Entry 9CQ5 (X-ray diffraction, 2.50 A resolution); this record covers chains C and D of the 16 polymer chains in the assembly.

[Chain C (and D)]
Name: Ribulose bisphosphate carboxylase large chain
Organism: Spinacia oleracea
Notes: EC 4.1.1.39; chain D of this document is another copy of the same molecule, construct and numbering; everything in this record applies to it too
UniProtKB: P00875 (RBL_SPIOL); residue numbers follow UniProt; this construct covers 1-475
Chain sequence (475 residues; each row starts with the number of its first residue):
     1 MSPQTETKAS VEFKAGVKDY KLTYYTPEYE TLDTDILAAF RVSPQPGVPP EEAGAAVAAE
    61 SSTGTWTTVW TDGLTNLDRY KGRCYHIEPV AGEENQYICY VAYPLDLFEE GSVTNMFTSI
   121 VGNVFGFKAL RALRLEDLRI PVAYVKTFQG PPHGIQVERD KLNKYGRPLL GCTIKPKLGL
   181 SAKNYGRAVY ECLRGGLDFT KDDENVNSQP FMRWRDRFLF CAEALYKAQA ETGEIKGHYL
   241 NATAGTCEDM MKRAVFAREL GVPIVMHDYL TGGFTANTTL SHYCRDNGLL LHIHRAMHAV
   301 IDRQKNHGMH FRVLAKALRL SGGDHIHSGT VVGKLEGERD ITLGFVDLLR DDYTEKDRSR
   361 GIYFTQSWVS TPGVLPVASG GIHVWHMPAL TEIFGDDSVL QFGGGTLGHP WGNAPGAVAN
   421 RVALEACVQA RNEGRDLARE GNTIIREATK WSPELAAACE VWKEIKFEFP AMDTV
Disordered / not traced: 1-8
Modified / non-standard residues: K201 (lysine nz-carboxylic acid; KCX)
Bound ions: Mn2+: K201, D203, E204 (together with 2-carboxyarabinitol-1,5-diphosphate)
Ligand contacts:
  - 2-carboxyarabinitol-1,5-diphosphate (CAP), molecule 1: E60, T65, W66, N123
  - 2-carboxyarabinitol-1,5-diphosphate (CAP), molecule 2: T173, K175, K177, K201, D203, E204, H294, R295, H298, H327, G329, K334, L335, S379, G380, G381, Q401, F402, G403, G404
Swiss-Prot annotation at these positions:
  - active site (Proton acceptor): K175, H294
  - binding site (substrate): T65, N123, T173, K177, E204, H294, R295, H327, K334, S379, G381, G403, G404
  - binding site (Mg(2+)): K201, D203, E204
  - site: K14 (Not N6-methylated), K334 (Transition state stabilizer)
  - modified residue: P3 (N-acetylproline), K201 (N6-carboxylysine)

[Chain C / chain D interface]
Cross-chain cystine bridges: C247(C)-C247(D)
Residue-residue contacts - 251 pairs, chain C then chain D:
  F13(C) - G408(D)
  F13(C) - H409(D)
  F13(C) - P410(D)  hydrophobic
  A15(C) - G408(D)
  A15(C) - P410(D)  hydrophobic
  G16(C) - V461(D)
  V17(C) - I465(D)  hydrophobic
  Q45(C) - F469(D)
  Q45(C) - P470(D)  hydrogen bond (side chain-backbone)
  Q45(C) - M472(D)
  V48(C) - F469(D)  hydrophobic
  E60(C) - K177(D)  hydrogen bond (backbone-side chain)
  E60(C) - K334(D)  salt bridge
  S61(C) - N205(D)
  S62(C) - K177(D)
  S62(C) - L178(D)
  S62(C) - N205(D)
  T63(C) - P176(D)
  T63(C) - K177(D)
  T63(C) - L178(D)
  G64(C) - K177(D)
  T65(C) - K175(D)
  T65(C) - K334(D)  hydrogen bond
  W66(C) - G381(D)
  W66(C) - I382(D)
  W66(C) - H383(D)
  W66(C) - G404(D)
  W66(C) - G405(D)
  W66(C) - W462(D)
  W66(C) - I465(D)  hydrophobic
  T67(C) - G404(D)
  T67(C) - W462(D)  hydrogen bond
  T68(C) - G408(D)
  V69(C) - L407(D)  hydrophobic
  V69(C) - G408(D)
  W70(C) - L407(D)
  W70(C) - N413(D)  hydrogen bond
  T71(C) - K175(D)  hydrogen bond (side chain-backbone)
  T71(C) - P176(D)
  T71(C) - L407(D)
  D72(C) - P176(D)
  L74(C) - N184(D)
  T75(C) - G179(D)
  T75(C) - L180(D)
  Y80(C) - G179(D)
  Y80(C) - F211(D)
  D106(C) - Q209(D)
  D106(C) - P210(D)
  D106(C) - F211(D)
  L107(C) - L178(D)  hydrophobic
  L107(C) - Q209(D)  hydrogen bond (backbone-side chain)
  F108(C) - Q209(D)
  F108(C) - P210(D)
  E109(C) - N207(D)
  E109(C) - S208(D)  hydrogen bond (side chain-backbone)
  E109(C) - R253(D)  salt bridge
  E110(C) - P210(D)
  E110(C) - R213(D)  salt bridge
  S112(C) - A244(D)
  S112(C) - G245(D)  hydrogen bond (side chain-backbone)
  T114(C) - T243(D)
  T114(C) - A244(D)
  T114(C) - T271(D)  hydrogen bond (side chain-backbone)
  T114(C) - G272(D)
  N115(C) - N205(D)  hydrogen bond (side chain-backbone)
  N115(C) - N207(D)
  N115(C) - Q209(D)
  T118(C) - E204(D)
  T118(C) - D268(D)
  T118(C) - T271(D)  hydrogen bond
  S119(C) - L178(D)
  S119(C) - N205(D)  hydrogen bond
  V121(C) - M297(D)  hydrophobic
  V121(C) - V300(D)
  G122(C) - A296(D)
  G122(C) - M297(D)  hydrogen bond (backbone-backbone)
  N123(C) - K177(D)
  N123(C) - E204(D)  hydrogen bond
  N123(C) - H294(D)
  N123(C) - L335(D)
  F125(C) - A299(D)
  F125(C) - V300(D)  hydrophobic
  F125(C) - R303(D)  hydrogen bond (backbone-side chain)
  G126(C) - A299(D)
  G126(C) - R303(D)
  G126(C) - L335(D)
  G126(C) - E336(D)  hydrogen bond (backbone-backbone)
  F127(C) - R303(D)  hydrogen bond (backbone-side chain)
  F127(C) - K334(D)
  F127(C) - L335(D)  hydrophobic
  K128(C) - R303(D)
  K128(C) - V331(D)  hydrogen bond (side chain-backbone)
  K128(C) - V332(D)
  K128(C) - G333(D)  hydrogen bond (side chain-backbone)
  K128(C) - K334(D)  hydrogen bond (backbone-backbone)
  K128(C) - L335(D)
  K128(C) - E336(D)
  K128(C) - F467(D)  hydrogen bond (side chain-backbone)
  K128(C) - F469(D)
  A129(C) - F469(D)  hydrophobic
  L130(C) - R303(D)  hydrogen bond (backbone-side chain)
  R131(C) - Q304(D)  hydrogen bond (backbone-side chain)
  R131(C) - M472(D)
  A132(C) - Q304(D)
  K175(C) - T71(D)  hydrogen bond (backbone-side chain)
  P176(C) - T63(D)
  P176(C) - T71(D)
  P176(C) - D72(D)
  K177(C) - E60(D)
  K177(C) - S62(D)
  K177(C) - T63(D)  hydrogen bond (backbone-backbone)
  K177(C) - G64(D)
  L178(C) - S62(D)
  L178(C) - T63(D)
  L178(C) - L107(D)  hydrophobic
  G179(C) - T75(D)
  G179(C) - Y80(D)
  L180(C) - T71(D)
  L180(C) - T75(D)
  N184(C) - L74(D)
  E204(C) - T118(D)
  E204(C) - N123(D)  hydrogen bond
  N205(C) - S62(D)
  N205(C) - N115(D)  hydrogen bond (backbone-side chain)
  N205(C) - T118(D)
  N205(C) - S119(D)
  N207(C) - E109(D)
  N207(C) - N115(D)
  S208(C) - E109(D)  hydrogen bond (backbone-side chain)
  Q209(C) - D106(D)
  Q209(C) - L107(D)  hydrogen bond (side chain-backbone)
  Q209(C) - N115(D)
  P210(C) - D106(D)
  P210(C) - F108(D)
  P210(C) - E110(D)
  F211(C) - Y80(D)
  F211(C) - D106(D)
  R213(C) - E110(D)  salt bridge
  T243(C) - T114(D)
  A244(C) - S112(D)
  A244(C) - T114(D)
  A244(C) - T275(D)  hydrogen bond (backbone-side chain)
  G245(C) - S112(D)
  G245(C) - F274(D)
  G245(C) - T275(D)
  G245(C) - T278(D)
  T246(C) - T275(D)
  T246(C) - T278(D)
  T246(C) - T279(D)
  C247(C) - C247(D)  disulfide
  C247(C) - T275(D)
  C247(C) - A276(D)  hydrophobic
  C247(C) - T279(D)  hydrogen bond (backbone-side chain)
  E248(C) - T279(D)  hydrogen bond
  R253(C) - E109(D)  salt bridge
  D268(C) - T118(D)
  T271(C) - T114(D)  hydrogen bond (backbone-side chain)
  T271(C) - T118(D)  hydrogen bond
  G272(C) - T114(D)
  G272(C) - G273(D)
  G272(C) - F274(D)
  G272(C) - T275(D)  hydrogen bond (backbone-side chain)
  G273(C) - G272(D)
  G273(C) - G273(D)
  F274(C) - G245(D)
  F274(C) - G272(D)
  T275(C) - A244(D)  hydrogen bond (side chain-backbone)
  T275(C) - G245(D)
  T275(C) - T246(D)
  T275(C) - C247(D)
  T275(C) - G272(D)  hydrogen bond (side chain-backbone)
  T275(C) - A276(D)
  A276(C) - T275(D)
  T278(C) - G245(D)  hydrogen bond (side chain-backbone)
  T278(C) - T246(D)
  T279(C) - T246(D)
  T279(C) - C247(D)  hydrogen bond (side chain-backbone)
  T279(C) - E248(D)  hydrogen bond
  H294(C) - N123(D)
  A296(C) - G122(D)
  M297(C) - F117(D)  hydrophobic
  M297(C) - V121(D)
  M297(C) - G122(D)  hydrogen bond (backbone-backbone)
  M297(C) - M309(D)  hydrophobic
  A299(C) - F125(D)
  A299(C) - G126(D)
  A299(C) - H307(D)  hydrogen bond (backbone-side chain)
  V300(C) - V121(D)
  V300(C) - F125(D)  hydrophobic
  V300(C) - I301(D)  hydrophobic
  V300(C) - H307(D)
  V300(C) - G308(D)
  V300(C) - M309(D)
  I301(C) - V300(D)  hydrophobic
  R303(C) - F125(D)  hydrogen bond (side chain-backbone)
  R303(C) - G126(D)
  R303(C) - F127(D)  hydrogen bond (side chain-backbone)
  R303(C) - K128(D)
  R303(C) - L130(D)  hydrogen bond (side chain-backbone)
  R303(C) - H307(D)
  Q304(C) - R131(D)  hydrogen bond (side chain-backbone)
  Q304(C) - A132(D)
  Q304(C) - H307(D)  hydrogen bond
  H307(C) - A299(D)  hydrogen bond (side chain-backbone)
  H307(C) - V300(D)
  H307(C) - R303(D)
  H307(C) - Q304(D)
  G308(C) - V300(D)
  M309(C) - V300(D)  hydrophobic
  V331(C) - K128(D)  hydrogen bond (backbone-side chain)
  V332(C) - K128(D)
  G333(C) - K128(D)  hydrogen bond (backbone-side chain)
  K334(C) - E60(D)  salt bridge
  K334(C) - T65(D)
  K334(C) - F127(D)
  K334(C) - K128(D)  hydrogen bond (backbone-backbone)
  L335(C) - N123(D)
  L335(C) - G126(D)
  L335(C) - F127(D)  hydrophobic
  L335(C) - K128(D)
  E336(C) - G126(D)  hydrogen bond (backbone-backbone)
  E336(C) - K128(D)
  G381(C) - W66(D)
  I382(C) - W66(D)
  H383(C) - W66(D)
  G404(C) - T65(D)
  G404(C) - W66(D)
  G404(C) - T67(D)
  G405(C) - W66(D)
  L407(C) - V69(D)  hydrophobic
  L407(C) - W70(D)
  L407(C) - T71(D)
  G408(C) - F13(D)
  G408(C) - A15(D)
  G408(C) - T68(D)
  H409(C) - F13(D)
  P410(C) - F13(D)  hydrophobic
  P410(C) - A15(D)  hydrophobic
  N413(C) - W70(D)
  V461(C) - A15(D)  hydrophobic
  V461(C) - G16(D)
  W462(C) - W66(D)
  W462(C) - T67(D)  hydrogen bond
  I465(C) - V17(D)  hydrophobic
  I465(C) - W66(D)  hydrophobic
  F467(C) - K128(D)  hydrogen bond (backbone-side chain)
  F469(C) - V48(D)  hydrophobic
  F469(C) - K128(D)
  F469(C) - A129(D)  hydrophobic
  P470(C) - Q45(D)  hydrogen bond (backbone-side chain)
  M472(C) - R131(D)
Also at the interface, not in a pair above, chain C (115 interface residues in all): A59, L77, G111, F117, H282, G337, G412
Also at the interface, not in a pair above, chain D (111 interface residues in all): A59, D249, G412

[In short]
115 residues of chain C and 111 residues of chain D are in contact; the contacts include 1 disulfide bond, 56
hydrogen bonds and 6 salt bridges. Polar pairs include E60(C)-K334(D), E109(C)-R253(D) and E110(C)-R213(D).
Ligands of chain C: 2-carboxyarabinitol-1,5-diphosphate.
Chain C and chain D are both Ribulose bisphosphate carboxylase large chain (Spinacia oleracea); the structure,
Mn-bound RuBisCO from spinach with CABP inhibitor, was determined by X-ray diffraction.
